Entry 7LTT (X-ray diffraction, 1.90 A resolution); this record covers chains A and D of the 4 polymer chains in the assembly.

[Chain A (and D)]
Protein: Deoxynucleoside triphosphate triphosphohydrolase SAMHD1
Source organism: Homo sapiens
Notes: EC 3.1.5.-; chain D of this document is another copy of the same molecule, construct and numbering; everything in this record applies to it too
Reference sequence: Q9Y3Z3 (SAMH1_HUMAN); numbering as in UniProt (aligned over 113-626)
Chain sequence (535 residues; numbered 92 to 626; the number before each row is that of its first residue):
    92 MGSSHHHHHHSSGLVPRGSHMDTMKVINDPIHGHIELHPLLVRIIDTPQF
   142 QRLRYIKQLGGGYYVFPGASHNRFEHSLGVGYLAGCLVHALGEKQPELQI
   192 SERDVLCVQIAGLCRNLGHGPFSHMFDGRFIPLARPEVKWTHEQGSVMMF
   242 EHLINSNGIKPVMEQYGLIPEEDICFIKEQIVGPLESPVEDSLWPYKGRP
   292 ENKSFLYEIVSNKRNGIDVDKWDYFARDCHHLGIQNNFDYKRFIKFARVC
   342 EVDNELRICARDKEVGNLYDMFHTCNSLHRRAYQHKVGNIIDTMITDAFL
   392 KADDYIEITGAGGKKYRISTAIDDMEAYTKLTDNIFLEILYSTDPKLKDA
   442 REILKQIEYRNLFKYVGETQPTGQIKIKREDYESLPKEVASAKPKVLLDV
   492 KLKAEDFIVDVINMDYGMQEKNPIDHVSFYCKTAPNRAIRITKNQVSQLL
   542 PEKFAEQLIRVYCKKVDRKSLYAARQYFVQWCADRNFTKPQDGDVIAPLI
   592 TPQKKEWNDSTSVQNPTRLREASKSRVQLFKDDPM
Unresolved in the structure: 92-112, 278-283, 600-626
Differences from the reference sequence: initiating methionine (92); expression tag (93-112); engineered mutation Arg206 (His in Q9Y3Z3), Asn207 (Asp in Q9Y3Z3), Cys366 (Arg in Q9Y3Z3)
Disulfides: Cys341-Cys350
Ligand contacts:
  - 2'-deoxyguanosine-5'-triphosphate (DGT), molecule 1: Lys116, Val117, Ile118, Val133, Ile136, Asp137, Gln142, Arg145, Phe165
  - 2'-deoxyguanosine-5'-triphosphate (DGT), molecule 2: Val117, Ile118, Asn119, His125
  - 2'-deoxyguanosine-5'-triphosphate (DGT), molecule 3: Tyr155, Val156, Pro158, His376, Val378, Arg451, Leu453, Lys455
  - 2'-deoxyguanosine-5'-triphosphate (DGT), molecule 4: Val156, Phe157, Gly324, Ile325, Arg372, His376, Lys377, Val378
  - 2'-deoxyguanosine-5'-triphosphate (DGT), molecule 5: Asp330, Arg333, Phe337, Arg352, Lys354, Asn358, Lys523
UniProt features mapped onto this chain:
  - active site: His233
  - binding site (GTP): Lys116, Val117, Asp137, Gln142, Arg145, Arg451, Lys455, Lys523
  - binding site (dATP): Asn119, Gln149, Val156, Arg164, His210, His215, Lys312, Tyr315, Asp319, Arg333, Arg352, Lys354, Asn358, Gln375, His376, Lys377, Lys523
  - binding site (dCTP): Asn119, Gln149, Val156, Arg164, His210, His215, Lys312, Tyr315, Asp319, Arg333, Arg352, Lys354, Arg372, Gln375, His376, Lys377, Lys523
  - binding site (dGTP): Asn119, Gln149, Leu150, Val156, Arg164, Lys312, Tyr315, Asp319, Arg333, Arg352, Lys354, Asn358, Tyr374, Gln375, His376, Lys377, Lys523
  - binding site (dTTP): Asn119, Gln149, Val156, Arg164, His210, His215, Lys312, Tyr315, Asp319, Arg333, Arg352, Lys354, Gln375, His376, Lys377, Lys523
  - binding site (Mn(2+)): His167, Asp311
  - modified residue: Thr592 (Microbial infection: Phosphothreonine)
  - cross-link (Glycyl lysine isopeptide (Lys-Gly)): Lys467 (interchain with G-Cter in SUMO2), Lys469 (interchain with G-Cter in SUMO2), Lys492 (interchain with G-Cter in SUMO2), Lys622 (interchain with G-Cter in SUMO2)
  - natural variant: Asp120 to His123 (deletion: In AGS5), His123 (H123P: In AGS5), Arg143 (R143C: In AGS5; R143H: In AGS5), Arg145 (R145Q: In AGS5), His167 (H167Y: In AGS5), Ile201 (I201N: In AGS5 and CHBL2), Gly209 (G209S: In AGS5), Met254 (M254V: In AGS5), Arg290 (R290H: In AGS5), Leu369 (L369S: In AGS5), Met385 (M385V: In AGS5), Ile448 (I448T: In AGS5), 1 further natural variant entry in UniProt
  - mutagenesis: Asp137 (D137A: Impairs homotetramerization and nearly abolishes dNTPase activity), Gln142 (Q142E/A: Impairs homotetramerization and nearly abolishes dNTPase activity; when associated with K-145), Arg143 (R143A: Abolished ability to restrict infection by viruses), Arg145 (R145A: Impairs homotetramerization and nearly abolishes dNTPase activity. Abolished ability to restrict infection by viruses; R145K: Impairs homotetramerization and nearly abolishes dNTPase activity ...), Gln149 (Q149A: Abolished dNTPase activity without affecting homotetramerization. Abolished dNTPase activity; when associated with A-319), Arg164 (R164A: Abolished ability to restrict infection by viruses), His167 (H167A: Abolished ability to restrict infection by viruses), His210 (H210A: Abolished dNTPase activity without affecting homotetramerization), His215 (H215A: Abolished dNTPase activity without affecting homotetramerization), Arg226 (R226G: Loss of function in defense response to virus), His233 (H233A: Abolished dNTPase activity without affecting homotetramerization. Abolished ability to restrict infection by viruses), Asp311 (D311A: Loss of function in defense response to virus. Loss of dNTPase activity. Does not affect oligomerization), 26 further mutagenesis entries in UniProt
What the authors report for this chain:
  - disease-associated variants - R366C: unchanged expression
  - disease-associated variants - R145Q, Y155C, P158S, I201N, L244F, R451C: decreased expression
  - disease-associated variants - Y155C: decreased stability
  - disease-associated variants - R366C: unchanged stability
  - disease-associated variants - R145Q, Y155C, R366C: decreased catalytic activity on dGTP
  - disease-associated variants - R366C: abolished binding to 2'-deoxyguanosine-5'-triphosphate
  - disease-associated variants - R366C: unchanged binding to cyclin A2
  - disease-associated variants - R366C: unchanged binding to CtIP
  - disease-associated variants - R366C: unchanged signaling
  - disease-associated variants - R366C: unchanged signaling in response to innate immune response suppression
  - disease-associated variants - R366C: decreased binding to nucleic acid
  - disease-associated variants - R145Q, Y155C, P158S, R366C: decreased catalytic activity on 2'-deoxyguanosine-5'-triphosphate
  - mutagenesis - R366C: unchanged expression
  - mutagenesis - Y155C (60.2 +/- 0.3 degC): decreased stability
  - mutagenesis - R366C (62.0 +/- 0.4 degC): unchanged stability
  - self-association interface (contacts with another copy of this molecule): Tyr155
  - mutagenesis - R366C: decreased catalytic activity on each dNTP tested
  - mutagenesis - R366C: unchanged binding to cyclin A2
  - mutagenesis - R366C: unchanged binding to CtIP
  - mutagenesis - R366C: unchanged signaling
  - mutagenesis - R366C: unchanged signaling in response to innate immune response suppression
  - mutagenesis - R366C (3825 +/- 340 nM): decreased binding to 6FAM-ssDNA

[How chain A and chain D interact]
Contacting residue pairs (69):
  Ile118(A) with Pro158(D), hydrophobic
  Asn119(A) with Pro158(D); Leu323(D), hydrogen bond (side chain-backbone); Gly324(D), hydrogen bond (side chain-backbone)
  Pro121(A) with Gly159(D); His321(D); His322(D); Gly324(D)
  Asp137(A) with Glu449(D); Tyr450(D); Arg451(D)
  Thr138(A) with Glu449(D)
  Pro139(A) with Glu449(D); Tyr450(D)
  Gln142(A) with Glu449(D)
  Arg145(A) with Tyr154(D), hydrogen bond (side chain-backbone); Tyr155(D)
  Tyr146(A) with Tyr155(D), hydrogen bond; Phe427(D); Leu428(D), hydrophobic
  Tyr154(A) with Arg145(D), hydrogen bond (backbone-side chain); Asn163(D), hydrogen bond; Glu166(D), hydrogen bond
  Tyr155(A) with Arg145(D); Tyr146(D), hydrogen bond
  Pro158(A) with Ile118(D); Asn119(D); Glu166(D)
  Gly159(A) with Pro121(D)
  Ser161(A) with Ser161(D), hydrogen bond; His162(D); Asn163(D); Glu166(D)
  His162(A) with Ser161(D)
  Asn163(A) with Tyr154(D), hydrogen bond; Ser161(D)
  Glu166(A) with Tyr154(D), hydrogen bond; Pro158(D); Ser161(D)
  Asn248(A) with Tyr450(D)
  His321(A) with Pro121(D); His321(D), hydrogen bond (side chain-backbone)
  His322(A) with Pro121(D); His322(D)
  Leu323(A) with Asn119(D), hydrogen bond (backbone-side chain)
  Gly324(A) with Asn119(D), hydrogen bond (backbone-side chain); Pro121(D)
  Thr400(A) with Thr434(D)
  Lys421(A) with Tyr432(D)
  Thr423(A) with Tyr432(D), hydrogen bond
  Asn425(A) with Asn425(D), hydrogen bond; Leu428(D); Tyr432(D)
  Phe427(A) with Tyr146(D)
  Leu428(A) with Tyr146(D), hydrophobic; Asn425(D)
  Tyr432(A) with Lys421(D); Thr423(D), hydrogen bond; Asn425(D)
  Thr434(A) with Thr400(D); Lys421(D)
  Glu449(A) with Asp137(D); Thr138(D); Pro139(D); Gln142(D)
  Tyr450(A) with Asp137(D); Pro139(D); Asn248(D)
  Arg451(A) with Asp137(D)
Also at the interface, not in a pair above, chain A (39 interface residues in all): Arg143, Phe165, Leu169, Ile325, Thr420, Glu429
Also at the interface, not in a pair above, chain D (38 interface residues in all): Phe165, Leu169, Ile325, Thr420, Glu429

[Summary]
39 residues of chain A face 38 of chain D across their interface, with 17 hydrogen bonds. Among the polar
pairs are Asn119(A)-Leu323(D), Asn119(A)-Gly324(D) and Arg145(A)-Tyr154(D). The paper reports that R145Q,
Y155C and P158S of chain A, among others, reduce expression; a self-association interface involving Tyr155(A);
7 substitutions were tested in all.
Both chains are Deoxynucleoside triphosphate triphosphohydrolase SAMHD1 (Homo sapiens). Entry 7LTT
(Samhd1(113-626) H206R D207N R366C) was determined by X-ray diffraction together with 7LU5 from the same
study.
